PDB entry 2OFZ | X-ray diffraction, 1.17 A resolution | chain A

[Chain A]
Protein: Nucleocapsid protein
Source organism: SARS coronavirus Tor2
Notes: fragment: rna binding domain of sars nucleocapsid
Reference sequence: P59595 (NCAP_CVHSA); residue numbers follow UniProt; this construct covers 49-174
Amino-acid sequence (138 residues; row label = number of the first residue in the row; note: 45 numbers in that range are skipped by the numbering (no residue carries them; nothing is unmodelled there); numbers below 1 keep their minus sign (Met-8 is residue -8)):
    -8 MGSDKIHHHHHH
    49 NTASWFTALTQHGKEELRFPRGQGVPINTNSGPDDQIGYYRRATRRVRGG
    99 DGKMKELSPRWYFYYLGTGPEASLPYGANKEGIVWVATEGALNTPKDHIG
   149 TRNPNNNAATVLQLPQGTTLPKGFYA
Unresolved in the structure: -8 to -7, 0-3
Differences from the reference sequence: cloning artifact (-8 to -3); expression tag (-2 to 3)
UniProt features mapped onto this chain:
  - binding site (RNA): Arg93, Arg108, Arg150
What the authors report for this chain:
  - conformationally variable residues (loop rearrangement): Asn127 to Thr136, Asn154 to Val159, Pro163 to Lys170

[Overview]
UniProt lists 3 RNA-binding residues. The paper reports conformational variability at Asn127, Asn154 and
Pro163.
Chain A is Nucleocapsid protein (SARS coronavirus Tor2); the structure, Ultrahigh Resolution Crystal Structure
of RNA Binding Domain of SARS Nucleopcapsid (N Protein) at 1.1 Angstrom ..., was determined by X-ray
diffraction (same publication as 2OG3).
